6YN5 - chains A and J of the 10 polymer chains in the assembly; structure by electron microscopy, 2.70 A resolution.

== Chain A (and J) ==
Molecule: Inducible lysine decarboxylase
From: Escherichia coli (strain K12)
Notes: EC 4.1.1.18; chain J of this document is another copy of the same molecule, construct and numbering; everything in this record applies to it too
UniProt: P0A9H3 (LDCI_ECOLI); numbering as in UniProt (aligned over 1-711)
Amino-acid sequence (711 residues; each row starts with the number of its first residue):
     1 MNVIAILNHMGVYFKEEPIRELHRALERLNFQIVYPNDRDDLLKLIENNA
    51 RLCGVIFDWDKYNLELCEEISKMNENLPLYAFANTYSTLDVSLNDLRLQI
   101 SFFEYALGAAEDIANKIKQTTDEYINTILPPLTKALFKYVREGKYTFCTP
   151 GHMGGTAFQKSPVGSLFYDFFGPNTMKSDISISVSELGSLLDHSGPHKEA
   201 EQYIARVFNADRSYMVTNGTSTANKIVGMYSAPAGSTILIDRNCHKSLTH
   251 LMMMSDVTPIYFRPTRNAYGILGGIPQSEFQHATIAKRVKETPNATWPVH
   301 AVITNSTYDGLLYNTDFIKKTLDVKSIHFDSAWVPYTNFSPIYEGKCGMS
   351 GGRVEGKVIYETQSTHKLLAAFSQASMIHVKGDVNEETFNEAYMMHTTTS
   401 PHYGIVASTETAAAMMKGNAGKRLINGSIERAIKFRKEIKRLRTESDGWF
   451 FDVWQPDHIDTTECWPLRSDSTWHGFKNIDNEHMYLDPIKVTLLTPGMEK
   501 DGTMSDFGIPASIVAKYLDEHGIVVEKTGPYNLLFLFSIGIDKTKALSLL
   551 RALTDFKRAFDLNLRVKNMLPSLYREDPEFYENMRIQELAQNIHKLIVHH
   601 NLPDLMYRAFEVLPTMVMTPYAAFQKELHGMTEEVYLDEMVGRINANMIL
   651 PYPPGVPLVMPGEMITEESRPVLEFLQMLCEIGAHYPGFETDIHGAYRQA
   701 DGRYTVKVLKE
Modified residues: Lys-367 ((2S)-2-amino-6-[[3-hydroxy-2-methyl-5-(phosphonooxymethyl)pyridin-4-yl]methylideneamino]hexanoic acid; LLP)
Swiss-Prot annotation at these positions:
  - modified residue: Lys-367 (N6-(pyridoxal phosphate)lysine)
Reported in the primary citation:
  - conformationally variable residues (side-chain flip): Arg-97
  - mutagenesis - R97E: decreased binding to stacks

== Interface between chain A and chain J ==
Pairs across the interface - 9 pairs, chain A then chain J:
  Glu-104(A) / Lys-160(J)  salt bridge
  Gln-119(A) / Arg-141(J)
  Gln-119(A) / Lys-144(J)
  Thr-120(A) / Lys-144(J)
  Glu-123(A) / Lys-144(J)  salt bridge
  Glu-142(A) / Gln-119(J)  hydrogen bond (backbone-side chain)
  Lys-144(A) / Gln-119(J)
  Lys-144(A) / Glu-123(J)  salt bridge
  Lys-160(A) / Glu-104(J)  salt bridge
Other interface residues (no listed pair), chain A (9 interface residues in all): Lys-116, Arg-141
Other interface residues (no listed pair), chain J (7 interface residues in all): Glu-142

== Summary ==
9 residues of chain A face 7 of chain J across their interface, with 1 hydrogen bond and 4 salt bridges. Polar
contacts include Glu-104(A)/Lys-160(J), Glu-123(A)/Lys-144(J) and Glu-142(A)/Gln-119(J). The paper reports
that R97E of chain A reduces binding to stacks; conformational variability at Arg-97(A).
Chain A and chain J are both Inducible lysine decarboxylase (Escherichia coli (strain K12)); the structure,
Inducible lysine decarboxylase LdcI decamer, pH 7.0, was determined by electron microscopy, deposited together
with 6YN6.
